PDB entry 4LK1 | X-ray diffraction, 3.84 A resolution | chains A and C of the 6 polymer chains in the assembly

Chain A:
Name: DNA-directed RNA polymerase subunit alpha
From: Escherichia coli
Notes: EC 2.7.7.6
UniProtKB: C9QXI7 (C9QXI7_ECOD1); residue numbers follow UniProt; this construct covers 1-234
Sequence (239 residues; each row starts with the number of its first residue):
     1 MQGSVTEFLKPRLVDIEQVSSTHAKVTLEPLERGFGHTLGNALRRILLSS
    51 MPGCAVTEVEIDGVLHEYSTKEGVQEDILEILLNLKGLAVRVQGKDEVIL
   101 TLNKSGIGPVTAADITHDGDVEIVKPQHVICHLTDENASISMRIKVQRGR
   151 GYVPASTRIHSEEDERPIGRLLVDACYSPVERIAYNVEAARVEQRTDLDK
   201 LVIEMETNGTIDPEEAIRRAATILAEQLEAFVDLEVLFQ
Unresolved in the structure: 1-7, 232-239
Construct notes: expression tag (235-239)

Chain C:
Name: DNA-directed RNA polymerase subunit beta
From: Escherichia coli
Notes: EC 2.7.7.6
UniProtKB: C9QV90 (C9QV90_ECOD1); residue numbers follow UniProt; this construct covers 1-1342
Sequence (1342 residues; numbered 1 to 1342; the number before each row is that of its first residue):
     1 MVYSYTEKKRIRKDFGKRPQVLDVPYLLSIQLDSFQKFIEQDPEGQYGLE
    51 AAFRSVFPIQSYSGNSELQYVSYRLGEPVFDVQECQIRGVTYSAPLRVKL
   101 RLVIYEREAPEGTVKDIKEQEVYMGEIPLMTDNGTFVINGTERVIVSQLH
   151 RSPGVFFDSDKGKTHSSGKVLYNARIIPYRGSWLDFEFDPKDNLFVRIDR
   201 RRKLPATIILRALNYTTEQILDLFFEKVIFEIRDNKLQMELVPERLRGET
   251 ASFDIEANGKVYVEKGRRITARHIRQLEKDDVKLIEVPVEYIAGKVVAKD
   301 YIDESTGELICAANMELSLDLLAKLSQSGHKRIETLFTNDLDHGPYISET
   351 LRVDPTNDRLSALVEIYRMMRPGEPPTREAAESLFENLFFSEDRYDLSAV
   401 GRMKFNRSLLREEIEGSGILSKDDIIDVMKKLIDIRNGKGEVDDIDHLGN
   451 RRIRSVGEMAENQFRVGLVRVERAVKERLSLGDLDTLMPQDMINAKPISA
   501 AVKEFFGSSQLSQFMDQNNPLSEITHKRRISALGPGGLTRERAGFEVRDV
   551 HPTHYGRVCPIETPEGPNIGLINSLSVYAQTNEYGFLETPYRKVTDGVVT
   601 DEIHYLSAIEEGNYVIAQANSNLDEEGHFVEDLVTCRSKGESSLFSRDQV
   651 DYMDVSTQQVVSVGASLIPFLEHDDANRALMGANMQRQAVPTLRADKPLV
   701 GTGMERAVAVDSGVTAVAKRGGVVQYVDASRIVIKVNEDEMYPGEAGIDI
   751 YNLTKYTRSNQNTCINQMPCVSLGEPVERGDVLADGPSTDLGELALGQNM
   801 RVAFMPWNGYNFEDSILVSERVVQEDRFTTIHIQELACVSRDTKLGPEEI
   851 TADIPNVGEAALSKLDESGIVYIGAEVTGGDILVGKVTPKGETQLTPEEK
   901 LLRAIFGEKASDVKDSSLRVPNGVSGTVIDVQVFTRDGVEKDKRALEIEE
   951 MQLKQAKKDLSEELQILEAGLFSRIRAVLVAGGVEAEKLDKLPRDRWLEL
  1001 GLTDEEKQNQLEQLAEQYDELKHEFEKKLEAKRRKITQGDDLAPGVLKIV
  1051 KVYLAVKRRIQPGDKMAGRHGNKGVISKINPIEDMPYDENGTPVDIVLNP
  1101 LGVPSRMNIGQILETHLGMAAKGIGDKINAMLKQQQEVAKLREFIQRAYD
  1151 LGADVRQKVDLSTFSDEEVMRLAENLRKGMPIATPVFDGAKEAEIKELLK
  1201 LGDLPTSGQIRLYDGRTGEQFERPVTVGYMYMLKLNHLVDDKMHARSTGS
  1251 YSLVTQQPLGGKAQFGGQRFGEMEVWALEAYGAAYTLQEMLTVKSDDVNG
  1301 RTKMYKNIVDGNHQMEPGMPESFNVLLKEIRSLGINIELEDE
Unresolved in the structure: 1-2

Interface between chain A and chain C:
Pairs across the interface - 71 pairs, chain A then chain C:
  Asn41(A) with Tyr1087(C), hydrogen bond; Arg1216(C), hydrogen bond (side chain-backbone); Thr1217(C); Gly1218(C)
  Arg44(A) with Glu1083(C); Tyr1087(C); Gly1091(C); Pro1093(C)
  Arg45(A) with Glu1083(C); Asp1084(C), salt bridge; Gly1215(C), hydrogen bond (side chain-backbone); Arg1216(C), hydrogen bond (side chain-backbone)
  Ser49(A) with Glu1083(C)
  Leu65(A) with Ile873(C); Gly874(C)
  His66(A) with Ile873(C); Gly874(C); Thr927(C); Val928(C); Ile929(C)
  Glu67(A) with Lys1057(C), salt bridge
  Tyr68(A) with Tyr756(C); Thr927(C); Ile929(C), hydrophobic; Ala1055(C); Lys1057(C)
  Thr70(A) with Ala729(C); Ser730(C); Lys755(C)
  Glu72(A) with Tyr726(C), hydrogen bond; Asp728(C)
  Gly73(A) with Tyr726(C); Asp728(C), hydrogen bond (backbone-side chain)
  Val74(A) with Asp728(C); Ala729(C)
  Gln75(A) with Val727(C); Asp728(C); Ala729(C); Val771(C)
  Glu76(A) with Ala729(C)
  Asp77(A) with Lys755(C), salt bridge; Tyr756(C), hydrogen bond; Asn766(C); Met768(C)
  Leu79(A) with Leu693(C), hydrophobic; Lys1057(C)
  Leu83(A) with Leu693(C), hydrophobic; Arg694(C)
  Ile107(A) with Leu773(C), hydrophobic
  Thr134(A) with Tyr726(C); Val727(C), hydrogen bond (side chain-backbone); Asp728(C); Leu773(C)
  Tyr152(A) with Gln824(C), hydrogen bond (side chain-backbone); Asp826(C), hydrogen bond
  Pro154(A) with Arg1059(C)
  Ser156(A) with Arg1059(C)
  Glu165(A) with Glu876(C)
  Leu172(A) with Glu876(C)
  Asp174(A) with Asp826(C); Arg1059(C), salt bridge
  Glu181(A) with Arg821(C), hydrogen bond (backbone-side chain)
  Arg182(A) with Asn1090(C); Gly1091(C); Thr1092(C)
  Ile183(A) with Gly1091(C)
  Ala184(A) with Asn1090(C); Gly1091(C)
  Tyr185(A) with Tyr1087(C), hydrogen bond; Gly1218(C), hydrogen bond (side chain-backbone)
  Asn186(A) with Glu1089(C)
Interface residues without a listed pair, chain A (39 interface residues in all): Thr22, Leu48, Lys71, Glu80, Lys86, Asp135, Ala155, Leu171
Interface residues without a listed pair, chain C (44 interface residues in all): Pro769, Val823, Ile831, Ile1082, Met1085, Lys1133, Asp1214

In short:
39 residues of chain A and 44 residues of chain C are in contact, with 13 hydrogen bonds and 4 salt bridges.
Polar contacts include Arg45(A)-Asp1084(C), Glu67(A)-Lys1057(C) and Asp77(A)-Lys755(C).
Chain A is DNA-directed RNA polymerase subunit alpha and chain C is DNA-directed RNA polymerase subunit beta,
both from Escherichia coli; the structure, Crystal Structure Analysis of the E.coli holoenzyme, was determined
by X-ray diffraction, deposited together with 4LJZ, 4LK0 and 4LLG.
